PDB entry 4MM1 | X-ray diffraction, 2.80 A resolution | chains C and D of the 6 polymer chains in the assembly

Chain C (and D):
Molecule: Geranylgeranylglyceryl phosphate synthase
From: Methanothermobacter thermautotrophicus str. Delta H
Notes: EC 2.5.1.41; chain D of this document is another copy of the same molecule, construct and numbering; everything in this record applies to it too
UniProt: O26652 (GGGPS_METTH); residues 4-248 here correspond to UniProt positions 1-245 (UniProt number = residue number - 3)
Amino-acid sequence (250 residues; numbered 1 to 250; the number before each row is that of its first residue):
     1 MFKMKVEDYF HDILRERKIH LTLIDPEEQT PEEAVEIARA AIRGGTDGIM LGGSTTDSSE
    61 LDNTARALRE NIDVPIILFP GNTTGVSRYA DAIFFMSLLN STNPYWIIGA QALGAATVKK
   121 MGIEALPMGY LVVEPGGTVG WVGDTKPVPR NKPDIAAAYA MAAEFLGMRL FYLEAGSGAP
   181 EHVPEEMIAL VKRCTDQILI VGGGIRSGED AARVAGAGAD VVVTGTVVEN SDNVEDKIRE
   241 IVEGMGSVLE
Unresolved in the structure: 32-36, 227-235, 249-250 (chain D: 1, 30-33, 226-250)
Differences from the reference sequence: expression tag (1-3, 249-250)
Swiss-Prot annotation at these positions:
  - binding site (Mg(2+)): D25, S54
  - binding site (sn-glycerol 1-phosphate): Y172 to G178, G203, G204, G225, T226
Residues lining bound ligands: sn-glycerol-1-phosphate (1GP): L23, F79, Y172, E174, G176, S177, G178, G202, G203, G204, I205, V223, T224, G225, T226

How chain C and chain D interact:
Contacting residue pairs (9):
  G137(C) with K152(D)
  T138(C) with K152(D)
  W141(C) with K146(D), hydrogen bond (side chain-backbone); P147(D), hydrogen bond (side chain-backbone); V148(D), hydrophobic; P149(D); I155(D), hydrophobic; Y159(D)
  D144(C) with K146(D), salt bridge
Other interface residues (no listed pair), chain D (8 interface residues in all): N100

Overview:
Chain C and chain D form an interface of 4 and 8 residues respectively, with 2 hydrogen bonds and 1 salt
bridge. Polar contacts include D144(C)-K146(D), W141(C)-K146(D) and W141(C)-P147(D). Bound to chain C:
sn-glycerol-1-phosphate.
Both chains are Geranylgeranylglyceryl phosphate synthase (Methanothermobacter thermautotrophicus str. Delta
H). Entry 4MM1 (GGGPS from Methanothermobacter thermautotrophicus) was determined by X-ray diffraction
together with 4NAE and 4NAF from the same study.
